Entry 2I2R (X-ray diffraction, 3.35 A resolution); this record covers chains A and D of the 8 polymer chains in the assembly.

Chain A (and D):
Name: Potassium voltage-gated channel subfamily D member 3
From: Rattus norvegicus
Notes: fragment: N-terminus and T1 domain (residues 1-143); chain D of this document is another copy of the same molecule, construct and numbering; everything in this record applies to it too
UniProt: Q62897 (KCND3_RAT); residue numbers follow UniProt; this construct covers 2-143
Amino-acid sequence (144 residues; each row starts with the number of its first residue; numbering starts at 0):
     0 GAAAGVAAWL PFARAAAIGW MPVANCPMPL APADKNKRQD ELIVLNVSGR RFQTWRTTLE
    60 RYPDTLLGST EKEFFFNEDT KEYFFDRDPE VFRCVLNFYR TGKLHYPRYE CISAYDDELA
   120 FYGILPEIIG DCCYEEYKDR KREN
Disordered / not traced: 0-2, 21-22, 28-34, 141-143 (chain D: 0-2, 21-36, 141-143)
Sequence notes: cloning artifact (0-1)
Ion coordination: Zn2+ site 1: H104, C131, C132 (shared with 1 residue of chain B); Zn2+ site 2: C110 (shared with H104(D), C131(D), C132(D) of chain D)
UniProt features mapped onto this chain:
  - region (Interaction with KCNIP1): A6 to P21, E70 to D78
  - binding site (Zn(2+)): H104, C110, C131, C132
From the paper describing this entry:
  - contacts within the chain: W19-M20

Chain A / chain D interface:
Pairs across the interface - 31 pairs, chain A then chain D:
  N45(A) - Q52(D)
  S47(A) - F51(D)
  S47(A) - Q52(D)  hydrogen bond (backbone-backbone)
  S47(A) - R99(D)
  G48(A) - R50(D)
  G48(A) - Q52(D)
  R49(A) - R49(D)
  R50(A) - Q52(D)
  F83(A) - L41(D)  hydrophobic
  F83(A) - Q52(D)
  F83(A) - W54(D)
  D85(A) - Q52(D)
  D85(A) - T53(D)  hydrogen bond
  D85(A) - W54(D)
  D85(A) - T57(D)  hydrogen bond
  D85(A) - R99(D)  salt bridge
  R86(A) - R99(D)
  D87(A) - R92(D)  salt bridge
  D87(A) - N96(D)  hydrogen bond
  E89(A) - R92(D)
  Y108(A) - R107(D)
  Y108(A) - Y108(D)  hydrophobic
  E109(A) - R92(D)  salt bridge
  C110(A) - H104(D)  hydrogen bond
  C110(A) - C131(D)  hydrophobic
  C110(A) - C132(D)  hydrophobic
  S112(A) - K102(D)  hydrogen bond
  S112(A) - C131(D)
  A113(A) - H104(D)
  D116(A) - T100(D)
  D116(A) - K102(D)  salt bridge
Also at the interface, not in a pair above, chain A (17 interface residues in all): P88

Overview:
17 residues of chain A face 18 of chain D across their interface, with 6 hydrogen bonds and 4 salt bridges.
Polar pairs include D85(A)-R99(D), D87(A)-R92(D) and E109(A)-R92(D). H104(A), C131(A) and C132(A) form the
Zn2+ site 1. UniProt lists 4 Zn2+-binding residues on chain A. The paper reports contacts within the chain
involving W19(A) and M20(A).
Both chains are Potassium voltage-gated channel subfamily D member 3 (Rattus norvegicus). Entry 2I2R (Crystal
structure of the KChIP1/Kv4.3 T1 complex) was determined by X-ray diffraction.
